PDB entry 2VEX | X-ray diffraction, 2.20 A resolution | chain A

Chain A:
Molecule: Tyrosine-protein phosphatase non-receptor type 1
From: Homo sapiens
Notes: EC 3.1.3.48
Reference sequence: P18031 (PTN1_HUMAN); numbering as in UniProt (aligned over 1-321)
Amino-acid sequence (321 residues; row label = number of the first residue in the row):
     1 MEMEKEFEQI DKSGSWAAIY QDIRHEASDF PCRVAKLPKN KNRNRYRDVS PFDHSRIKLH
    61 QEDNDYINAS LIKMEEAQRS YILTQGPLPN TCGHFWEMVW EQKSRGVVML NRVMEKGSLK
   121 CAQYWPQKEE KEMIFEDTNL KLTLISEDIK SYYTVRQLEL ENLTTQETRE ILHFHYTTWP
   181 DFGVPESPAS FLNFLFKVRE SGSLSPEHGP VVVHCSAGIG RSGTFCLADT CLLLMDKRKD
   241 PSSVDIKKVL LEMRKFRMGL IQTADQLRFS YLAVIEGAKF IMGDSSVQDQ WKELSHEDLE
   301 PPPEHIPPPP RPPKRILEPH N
Disordered / not traced: 1-2, 301-321
Ligand contacts: IZ4 (N-{(1S)-2-{4-[(5S)-1,1-dioxido-3-oxoisothiazolidin-5-yl]phenyl}-1-[(4R)-4-(2-phenylethyl)-4,5-dihydro-1H-imidazol-2-yl]ethyl}-3-fluorobenzenesulfonamide): Arg-24, Tyr-46, Arg-47, Asp-48, Val-49, Asp-181, Phe-182, Gly-183, Cys-215, Ser-216, Ala-217, Gly-218, Ile-219, Gly-220, Arg-221, Met-258, Gly-259, Gln-262, Gln-266

In short:
Ligands of chain A: compound IZ4.
Chain A is Tyrosine-protein phosphatase non-receptor type 1 (Homo sapiens); the structure, Crystal structure
of protein tyrosine phosphatase 1B in complex with an isothiazolidinone-containing inhibitor, was determined
by X-ray diffraction, deposited together with 2VEU, 2VEV, 2VEW and 2VEY.
